9E1Y - chains G and I of the 10 polymer chains in the assembly; structure by electron microscopy, 2.60 A resolution.

== Chain G ==
Name: Histone H2A type 1
Organism: Xenopus laevis
UniProtKB: P06897 (H2A1_XENLA); residues 0-129 here correspond to UniProt positions 1-130 (UniProt number = residue number + 1)
Sequence (130 residues; numbered 0 to 129; the number before each row is that of its first residue; numbering starts at 0):
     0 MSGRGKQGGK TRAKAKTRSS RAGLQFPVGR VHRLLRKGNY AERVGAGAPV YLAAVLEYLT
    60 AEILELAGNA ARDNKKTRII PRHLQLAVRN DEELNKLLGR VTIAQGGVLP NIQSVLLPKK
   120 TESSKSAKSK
Disordered / not traced: 0-9, 120-129
Construct notes: conflict Arg99 (Gly100 in P06897), Ser123 (Ala124 in P06897)
Swiss-Prot annotation at these positions:
  - modified residue: Ser1 (N-acetylserine), Lys5 (N6-(2-hydroxyisobutyryl)lysine), Lys9 (N6-(2-hydroxyisobutyryl)lysine), Lys36 (N6-(2-hydroxyisobutyryl)lysine), Lys74 (N6-(2-hydroxyisobutyryl)lysine), Lys75 (N6-(2-hydroxyisobutyryl)lysine), Lys95 (N6-(2-hydroxyisobutyryl)lysine), Gln104 (N5-methylglutamine), Lys118 (N6-(2-hydroxyisobutyryl)lysine)
  - cross-link (Glycyl lysine isopeptide (Lys-Gly)): Lys13 (interchain with G-Cter in ubiquitin), Lys15 (interchain with G-Cter in ubiquitin), Lys119 (interchain with G-Cter in ubiquitin)

== Chain I ==
Molecule: 153-nt DNA strand
Sequence (153 nucleotides; row label = number of the first residue in the row; numbers below 1 keep their minus sign (DT-76 is residue -76)):
   -76 TGCACAGGAT GTATATATCT GACACGTGCC TGGAGACTAG GGAGTAATCC CCTTGGCGGT
   -16 TAAAACGCGG GGGACAGCGC GTACGTGCGT TTAAGCGGTG CTAGAGCTGT CTACGACCAA
    44 TTGAGCGGCC TCGGCACCGG GATTCTCCAG GGC

== Interface between chain G and chain I ==
Pairs across the interface (16):
  Arg11(G) with DA-43(I), base contact; DG-42(I), hydrogen bond to the base; DA-41(I), phosphate contact
  Ala12(G) with DG-42(I), phosphate contact; DA-41(I), hydrogen bond to the phosphate
  Ala14(G) with DA-43(I), phosphate contact; DG-42(I), phosphate contact
  Lys15(G) with DA-43(I), sugar contact; DG-42(I), hydrogen bond to the phosphate
  Thr16(G) with DA-43(I), phosphate contact
  Arg17(G) with DA-43(I), salt bridge to the phosphate
  Arg20(G) with DG-42(I), salt bridge to the phosphate
  Arg29(G) with DG-44(I), phosphate contact
  Arg32(G) with DG-44(I), salt bridge to the phosphate
  Arg42(G) with DG-35(I), sugar contact
  Arg77(G) with DC-54(I), sugar contact
Also at the interface, not in a pair above, chain G (14 interface residues in all): Thr10, Lys13, Gly28
Also at the interface, not in a pair above, chain I (7 interface residues in all): DA-53

== Summary ==
Chain G and chain I form an interface of 14 and 7 residues respectively; the contacts include 3 hydrogen bonds
and 3 salt bridges. Polar contacts include Arg11(G)-DG-42(I), Ala12(G)-DA-41(I) and Lys15(G)-DG-42(I).
Chain G is Histone H2A type 1 (Xenopus laevis) and chain I is a 153-nt DNA strand; the structure, Empty
Nucleosome with 601 widom sequence, was determined by electron microscopy.
